PDB entry 4V0C | X-ray diffraction, 2.86 A resolution | chains A and D of the 4 polymer chains in the assembly

Chain A:
Protein: Potassium voltage-gated channel subfamily kqt member 1
Organism: Homo sapiens
Notes: fragment: proximal c-terminal domain, residues 352-396 and residues 502-539
UniProtKB: P51787 (KCNQ1_HUMAN); residue numbers follow UniProt; this construct covers 352-396, 504-539
Chain sequence (112 residues; numbered 324 to 539 plus 1 insertion-coded residue; 105 numbers in that range are skipped by the numbering (no residue carries them; nothing is unmodelled there); the number before each row is that of its first residue):
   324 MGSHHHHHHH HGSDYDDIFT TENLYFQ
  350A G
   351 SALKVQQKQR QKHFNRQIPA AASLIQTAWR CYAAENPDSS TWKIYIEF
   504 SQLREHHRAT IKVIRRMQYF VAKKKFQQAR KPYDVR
Unresolved in the structure: 324-329, 346-350, 350A, 536-539
Construct notes: expression tag (324-350, 350A, 351); engineered mutation Glu397 (His502 in P51787), Phe398 (Ile503 in P51787)
Curated features (UniProtKB/Swiss-Prot):
  - region: Ala370 to Tyr382 (Interaction with CALM), Lys515 to Phe529 (Interaction with CALM), Pro535 to Arg539 (Interaction with KCNE1 C-terminus)
  - natural variant: Leu353 (L353P: In LQT1), Lys354 (K354R: In LQT1; uncertain significance), Arg360 (R360G: In LQT1; R360M: In LQT1; uncertain significance; R360T: In LQT1; uncertain significance), Lys362 (K362R: In LQT1), Asn365 (N365H: In LQT1; uncertain significance), Arg366 (R366P: In LQT1; R366Q: In LQT1; R366W: In LQT1), Ala371 (A371T: In LQT1), Ala372 (A372D: In LQT1; uncertain significance), Ser373 (S373P: In LQT1), Leu374 (L374H: In LQT1; uncertain significance), Trp379 (W379G: In LQT1; uncertain significance), Arg380 (R380S: In LQT1), 14 further natural variant entries in UniProt
  - mutagenesis: Ile375 (I375D: Reduced protein expression, probably due to misfolding and proteasomal degradation. No detectable electrophysiological activity. Reduced electrophysiological activity in the presence of KCNE1), Val516 (V516D: Reduced protein expression, probably due to misfolding and proteasomal degradation. Significantly reduced electrophysiological activity ...), Lys526 (K526N: Decreased interaction with PIP2 and calmodulin/CALM in the presence of calcium. Insensitive to gating modulation by calcified CALM. Impaired IKS current ...), Lys527 (K527N: Decreased interaction with PIP2 and calmodulin/CALM in the presence of calcium. Decreased interaction with PIP2 and CALM in the presence of calcium; when associated with N-526 ...)

Chain D:
Protein: Calmodulin
Organism: Homo sapiens
UniProtKB: P62158 (CALM_HUMAN); residues 0-148 here correspond to UniProt positions 1-149 (UniProt number = residue number + 1)
Chain sequence (149 residues; each row starts with the number of its first residue; numbering starts at 0):
     0 MADQLTEEQI AEFKEAFSLF DKDGDGTITT KELGTVMRSL GQNPTEAELQ DMINEVDADG
    60 NGTIDFPEFL TMMARKMKDT DSEEEIREAF RVFDKDGNGY ISAAELRHVM TNLGEKLTDE
   120 EVDEMIREAD IDGDGQVNYE EFVQMMTAK
Unresolved in the structure: 0-2, 148
Ion coordination: Ca2+ site 1: Asp20, Asp22, Asp24, Thr26, Glu31; Ca2+ site 2: Asp56, Asp58, Asn60, Thr62, Glu67

Interface between chain A and chain D:
Contacting residue pairs (37; chain A residue first):
  Phe364(A) - Val91(D)  hydrophobic
  Ile368(A) - Phe92(D)
  Ala371(A) - Ala88(D)
  Ala371(A) - Val91(D)  hydrophobic
  Ala371(A) - Phe92(D)  hydrophobic
  Ala372(A) - Phe92(D)
  Ala372(A) - Leu112(D)  hydrophobic
  Ser373(A) - Gly113(D)
  Leu374(A) - Glu84(D)
  Ile375(A) - Ile85(D)  hydrophobic
  Ile375(A) - Ala88(D)  hydrophobic
  Ile375(A) - Phe89(D)  hydrophobic
  Ile375(A) - Met109(D)  hydrophobic
  Gln376(A) - Val108(D)  hydrogen bond (side chain-backbone)
  Gln376(A) - Met109(D)  hydrogen bond (side chain-backbone)
  Gln376(A) - Leu112(D)  hydrogen bond (side chain-backbone)
  Gln376(A) - Gly113(D)
  Gln376(A) - Glu114(D)  hydrogen bond (side chain-backbone)
  Gln376(A) - Lys115(D)
  Gln376(A) - Leu116(D)
  Ala378(A) - Ile85(D)  hydrophobic
  Trp379(A) - Leu116(D)  hydrophobic
  Trp379(A) - Glu120(D)
  Trp379(A) - Glu123(D)
  Trp379(A) - Met124(D)
  Trp379(A) - Met145(D)  hydrophobic
  Arg380(A) - Glu114(D)  salt bridge
  Arg380(A) - Leu116(D)
  Arg380(A) - Glu120(D)  salt bridge
  Tyr382(A) - Met144(D)  hydrophobic
  Ser389(A) - Glu123(D)  hydrogen bond
  Ser390(A) - Glu123(D)  hydrogen bond (backbone-side chain)
  Thr391(A) - Glu120(D)
  Ile394(A) - Thr117(D)
  Ile394(A) - Glu120(D)
  Tyr395(A) - Gln41(D)
  Glu397(A) - Leu39(D)
Other interface residues (no listed pair), chain A (22 interface residues in all): Pro369, Thr377, Ala383, Lys393
Other interface residues (no listed pair), chain D (24 interface residues in all): Ser38, Gly40, Glu119

Summary:
22 residues of chain A face 24 of chain D across their interface; the contacts include 6 hydrogen bonds and 2
salt bridges. Among the polar pairs are Arg380(A)-Glu114(D), Arg380(A)-Glu120(D) and Gln376(A)-Val108(D). From
UniProt: 4 mutagenesis sites on chain A.
Here chain A is Potassium voltage-gated channel subfamily kqt member 1 and chain D is Calmodulin, both from
Homo sapiens. Entry 4V0C (Crystal Structure of the Kv7.1 proximal C-terminal Domain in Complex with
Calmodulin) was determined by X-ray diffraction (same publication as 4UMO).
